Entry 6CAM (X-ray diffraction, 1.75 A resolution); this record covers chain A.

Chain A:
Protein: Glucan-binding protein C
From: Streptococcus mutans
Reference sequence: Q5R1S1 (Q5R1S1_STRMG); numbering as in UniProt (aligned over 124-477)
Amino-acid sequence (354 residues; row label = number of the first residue in the row):
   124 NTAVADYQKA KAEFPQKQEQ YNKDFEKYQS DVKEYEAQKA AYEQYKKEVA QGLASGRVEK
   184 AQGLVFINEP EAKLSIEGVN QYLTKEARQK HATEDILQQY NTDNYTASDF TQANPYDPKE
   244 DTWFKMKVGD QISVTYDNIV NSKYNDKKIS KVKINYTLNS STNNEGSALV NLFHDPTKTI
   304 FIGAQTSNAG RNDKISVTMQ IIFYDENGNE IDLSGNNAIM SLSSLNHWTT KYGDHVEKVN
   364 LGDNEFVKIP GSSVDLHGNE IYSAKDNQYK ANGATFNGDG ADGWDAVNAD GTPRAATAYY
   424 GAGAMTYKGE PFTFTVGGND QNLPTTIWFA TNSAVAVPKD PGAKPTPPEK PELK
Not modelled in the structure: 124, 476-477
Bound ions: Ca2+: Ser347, Asn349, Glu360 (together with beta-D-glucopyranose)
Ligand contacts:
  - beta-D-glucopyranose (BGC), molecule 1: Ser346, Ser347, Asp408, Val410, Gly414, Pro416, Trp451, Phe452, Ala453
  - beta-D-glucopyranose (BGC), molecule 2: Ser347, Asn349, His358, Glu360, Gln391, Asp402, Asp408, Thr449, Ile450, Trp451
What the authors report for this chain:
  - Ca2+ coordination: Ser347, Asn349, Glu360
  - binding site for beta-D-glucopyranose: Val410 to Ala418

In short:
Bound to chain A: beta-D-glucopyranose. Ser347, Asn349 and Glu360 form the Ca2+ site. The paper reports a
binding site for beta-D-glucopyranose at Val410; Ca2+ coordination by Ser347, Asn349 and Glu360.
Chain A is Glucan-binding protein C (Streptococcus mutans); the structure, Glucan Binding Protein C of
Streptococcus mutans Mediates both Sucrose-Independent and Sucrose-Dependent Adherence, was determined by
X-ray diffraction (same publication as 5UQZ).
